PDB entry 8RC4 | electron microscopy, 3.10 A resolution | chains m and n of the 16 polymer chains in the assembly

# Chain m
Protein: Integrator complex subunit 13
Source organism: Homo sapiens
Reference sequence: Q9NVM9 (INT13_HUMAN); residue numbers follow UniProt; this construct covers 1-706
Chain sequence (706 residues; numbered 1 to 706; the number before each row is that of its first residue):
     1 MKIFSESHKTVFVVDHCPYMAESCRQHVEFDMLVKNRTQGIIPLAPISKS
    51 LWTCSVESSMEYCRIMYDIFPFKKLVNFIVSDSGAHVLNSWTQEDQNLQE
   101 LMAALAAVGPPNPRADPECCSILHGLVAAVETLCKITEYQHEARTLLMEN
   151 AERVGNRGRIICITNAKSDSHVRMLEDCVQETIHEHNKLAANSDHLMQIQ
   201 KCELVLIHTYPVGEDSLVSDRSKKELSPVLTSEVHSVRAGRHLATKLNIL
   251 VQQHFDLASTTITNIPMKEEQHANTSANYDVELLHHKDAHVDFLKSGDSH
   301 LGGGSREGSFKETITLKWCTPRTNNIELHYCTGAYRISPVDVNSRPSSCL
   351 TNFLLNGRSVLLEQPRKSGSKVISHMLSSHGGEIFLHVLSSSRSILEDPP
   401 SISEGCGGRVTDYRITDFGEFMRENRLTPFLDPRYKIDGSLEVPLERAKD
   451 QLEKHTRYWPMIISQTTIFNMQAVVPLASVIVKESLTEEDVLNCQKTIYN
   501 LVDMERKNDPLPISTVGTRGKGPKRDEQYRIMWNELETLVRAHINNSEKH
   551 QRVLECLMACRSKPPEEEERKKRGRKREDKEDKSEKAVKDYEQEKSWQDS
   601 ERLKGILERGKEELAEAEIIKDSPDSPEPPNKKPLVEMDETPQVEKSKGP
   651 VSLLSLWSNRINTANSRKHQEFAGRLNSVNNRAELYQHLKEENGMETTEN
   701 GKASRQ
Not modelled in the structure: 1-10, 34-40, 268-278, 295-311, 366-369, 515-522, 565-654, 690-706
Curated features (UniProtKB/Swiss-Prot):
  - motif: Lys572 to Asp582 (Nuclear localization signal (NLS))
  - modified residue (Phosphoserine): Ser623, Ser626, Ser678
  - cross-link: Lys611 (Glycyl lysine isopeptide (Lys-Gly) (interchain with G-Cter in SUMO2))
  - natural variant: Ser227 (S227P: In a colorectal cancer sample)
  - mutagenesis: Leu123 to Val127 (Abolished interaction with transcription factor ZNF655), Met174 to Cys178 (Abolished interaction with transcription factor ZNF655), Arg345 to Phe353 (Abolished interaction with transcription factors), Arg577 to Asp582 (Loss of nuclear location. Location is mainly cytoplasmic or diffuse. Loss of Dynein recruitment to nuclear envelope)

# Chain n
Protein: Integrator complex subunit 14
Source organism: Homo sapiens
Reference sequence: Q96SY0 (INT14_HUMAN); numbering as in UniProt (aligned over 1-518)
Chain sequence (518 residues; each row starts with the number of its first residue):
     1 MPTVVVMDVSLSMTRPVSIEGSEEYQRKHLAAHGLTMLFEHMATNYKLEF
    51 TALVVFSSLWELMVPFTRDYNTLQEALSNMDDYDKTCLESALVGVCNIVQ
   101 QEWGGAIPCQVVLVTDGCLGIGRGSLRHSLATQNQRSESNRFPLPFPFPS
   151 KLYIMCMANLEELQSTDSLECLERLIDLNNGEGQIFTIDGPLCLKNVQSM
   201 FGKLIDLAYTPFHAVLKCGHLTADVQVFPRPEPFVVDEEIDPIPKVINTD
   251 LEIVGFIDIADISSPPVLSRHLVLPIALNKEGDEVGTGITDDNEDENSAN
   301 QIAGKIPNFCVLLHGSLKVEGMVAIVQLGPEWHGMLYSQADSKKKSNLMM
   351 SLFEPGPEPLPWLGKMAQLGPISDAKENPYGEDDNKSPFPLQPKNKRSYA
   401 QNVTVWIKPSGLQTDVQKILRNARKLPEKTQTFYKELNRLRKAALAFGFL
   451 DLLKGVADMLERECTLLPETAHPDAAFQLTHAAQQLKLASTGTSEYAAYD
   501 QNITPLHTDFSGSSTERI
Not modelled in the structure: 1, 288-296, 514-518
Curated features (UniProtKB/Swiss-Prot):
  - binding site (Mg(2+)): Ser10, Ser12, Thr86
  - modified residue: Lys418 (N6-acetyllysine)
  - mutagenesis: Asp8 to Ser12 (Abolished interaction with INTS10), Leu11 to Arg15 (Abolished interaction with INTS10)

# Chain m / chain n interface
Pairs across the interface (80; chain m residue first):
  Gln26(m) with Pro409(n)
  His27(m) with Ser410(n)
  Glu29(m) with Ser410(n)
  Pro43(m) with Lys454(n)
  Ala45(m) with Leu450(n); Lys454(n)
  Pro46(m) with Leu450(n)
  Glu57(m) with Trp406(n)
  Met60(m) with Trp406(n)
  Glu61(m) with Trp406(n), hydrogen bond (backbone-backbone); Ile407(n)
  Phe72(m) with Glu358(n); Pro361(n), hydrophobic
  Lys73(m) with Glu358(n)
  Lys74(m) with Pro357(n); Glu358(n)
  Ser83(m) with Gly492(n)
  Gln93(m) with Pro359(n)
  Gln96(m) with Glu358(n); Pro359(n)
  Pro111(m) with Leu445(n)
  Pro211(m) with Ile407(n); Lys408(n)
  Ser259(m) with Pro147(n)
  Thr260(m) with Pro147(n)
  Thr261(m) with Pro147(n); Phe148(n)
  His290(m) with Ser150(n)
  Thr315(m) with Gln101(n)
  Ile326(m) with Lys344(n)
  Leu328(m) with Gln339(n); Lys345(n)
  Tyr330(m) with Met349(n), hydrophobic
  Cys331(m) with Val267(n); Leu268(n); Ser269(n)
  Thr332(m) with Phe234(n); Leu268(n); Arg270(n)
  Val340(m) with Ile407(n)
  Val342(m) with Val405(n)
  Asn343(m) with Val405(n); Gly411(n); Asp415(n)
  Ser348(m) with Lys418(n)
  Thr351(m) with Tyr399(n)
  Gly357(m) with Ser264(n)
  Val372(m) with Ala106(n)
  Ser379(m) with Arg397(n); Ser398(n)
  His380(m) with Pro361(n); Trp362(n)
  Gly381(m) with Lys396(n); Arg397(n)
  Gly382(m) with Pro361(n)
  Arg393(m) with Ala208(n)
  Ser401(m) with Lys343(n); Lys344(n)
  Gly407(m) with His314(n); Gly315(n)
  Gly408(m) with Lys318(n)
  Val410(m) with Gly315(n)
  Met422(m) with Ser373(n)
  Arg426(m) with Ile372(n); Ser373(n)
  Leu427(m) with Gly255(n), hydrogen bond (backbone-backbone)
  Thr428(m) with Pro388(n)
  Pro429(m) with Lys365(n); Met366(n), hydrophobic; Gln368(n); Pro388(n); Leu391(n), hydrophobic
  Phe430(m) with Lys365(n); Gln368(n), hydrogen bond (backbone-backbone); Gly370(n)
  Leu452(m) with Ile253(n)
  Arg457(m) with Leu221(n)
  Tyr458(m) with Thr222(n)
  Ser464(m) with Pro307(n)
  Gln465(m) with Pro307(n)
Also at the interface, not in a pair above, chain m (78 interface residues in all): Val28, Leu44, Ile47, Ser58, Gly84, Gln99, Glu100, Met102, Thr245, Gln253, Lys287, Phe293, Leu294, His329, Ala334, Arg358, Ser370, Ile373, Ile402, Ser403, Arg423, Asp432, Pro444, Lys449
Also at the interface, not in a pair above, chain n (84 interface residues in all): Leu48, Gly105, Ile107, Cys109, Gln110, Asn140, Pro149, Lys151, Asn180, Gly183, Cys218, Pro233, Glu252, Val254, Ser316, Leu317, Glu331, Ala340, Asn347, Glu354, Gly356, Leu369, Pro371, Gln413, Thr414, Ala446, Leu453, Asn502, Thr504

# Summary
78 residues of chain m and 84 residues of chain n are in contact; the contacts include 3 hydrogen bonds. The
backbones hydrogen-bond at Glu61(m)-Trp406(n), Leu427(m)-Gly255(n) and Phe430(m)-Gln368(n).
Chain m is Integrator complex subunit 13 and chain n is Integrator complex subunit 14, both from Homo sapiens;
the structure, Structure of Integrator-PP2A complex, was determined by electron microscopy (same publication
as 8RBZ).
